PDB entry 7VNM | electron microscopy, 2.86 A resolution | chains P and Q of the 30 polymer chains in the assembly

[Chain P]
Protein: Light-harvesting protein B-875 beta chain
Organism: Cereibacter sphaeroides 2.4.1
Reference sequence: Q3J1A3 (LHB1_RHOS4); residues 1-49 here = UniProt positions 1-49
Sequence (49 residues; numbered 1 to 49; the number before each row is that of its first residue):
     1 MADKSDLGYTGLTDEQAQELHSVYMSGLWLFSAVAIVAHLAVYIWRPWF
Not modelled in the structure: 1-6
Residues lining bound ligands:
  - bacteriochlorophyll a (BCL), molecule 1: H21, Y24, M25, F49
  - bacteriochlorophyll a (BCL), molecule 2: F31, V34, A35, A38, H39, V42, W45
  - bacteriochlorophyll a (BCL), molecule 3: F31, S32, A35, I36, H39, V42, Y43, W48, F49
  - spheroidene (SPO), molecule 1: L20, V23, Y24, G27, L28, F31
  - spheroidene (SPO), molecule 2: F31, V34, A38, A41, V42, I44, W45
UniProt features mapped onto this chain:
  - binding site (a bacteriochlorophyll): H21, H39

[Chain Q]
Protein: Light-harvesting protein B-875 alpha chain
Organism: Cereibacter sphaeroides 2.4.1
Reference sequence: Q3J1A4 (LHA1_RHOS4); numbering as in UniProt (aligned over 1-58)
Sequence (58 residues; each row starts with the number of its first residue):
     1 MSKFYKIWMIFDPRRVFVAQGVFLFLLAVMIHLILLSTPSYNWLEISAAK
    51 YNRVAVAE
Not modelled in the structure: 55-58
Residues lining bound ligands:
  - bacteriochlorophyll a (BCL), molecule 1: F4, I7, W8, V16, Q20, F23, I31
  - bacteriochlorophyll a (BCL), molecule 2: G21, L24, F25, A28, H32, L35, Y41, W43
  - bacteriochlorophyll a (BCL), molecule 3: L24, L27, A28, I31, H32, L35, Y41
  - spheroidene (SPO), molecule 1: K3, F4, K6, I7, M9, I10
  - spheroidene (SPO), molecule 2: F17, Q20, G21, K50, Y51
  - spheroidene (SPO), molecule 3: F17, Q20, F23, L24, L27, M30, I31, I34
  - spheroidene (SPO), molecule 4: F25, A28, V29, H32, L33, L36, W43
UniProt features mapped onto this chain:
  - binding site (a bacteriochlorophyll): H32

[How chain P and chain Q interact]
Pairs across the interface (10; chain P residue first):
  Y9(P) with D12(Q); P13(Q); R14(Q)
  R46(P) with R53(Q)
  P47(P) with Y51(Q); R53(Q), hydrogen bond (backbone-side chain)
  W48(P) with W43(Q); S47(Q)
  F49(P) with K50(Q); Y51(Q), hydrogen bond (backbone-side chain)

[Overview]
5 residues of chain P face 8 of chain Q across their interface; the contacts include 2 hydrogen bonds. Polar
pairs include P47(P)-R53(Q) and F49(P)-Y51(Q). One spheroidene molecule and one bacteriochlorophyll a molecule
are bound between chain P and chain Q.
Chain P is Light-harvesting protein B-875 beta chain and chain Q is Light-harvesting protein B-875 alpha
chain, both from Cereibacter sphaeroides 2.4.1; the structure, Rba sphaeroides PufY-KO RC-LH1 monomer, was
determined by electron microscopy (same publication as 7VA9, 7VB9, 7VOR, 7VOT and 7VOY).
